PDB entry 3NEV | X-ray diffraction, 2.19 A resolution | chains C and D of the 4 polymer chains in the assembly

== Chain C (and D) ==
Protein: Uncharacterized protein yagE
Source organism: Escherichia coli
Notes: chain D of this document is another copy of the same molecule, construct and numbering; everything in this record applies to it too
Reference sequence: P75682 (YAGE_ECOLI); residues 12-309 here = UniProt positions 12-309
Sequence (298 residues; numbered 12 to 309; the number before each row is that of its first residue):
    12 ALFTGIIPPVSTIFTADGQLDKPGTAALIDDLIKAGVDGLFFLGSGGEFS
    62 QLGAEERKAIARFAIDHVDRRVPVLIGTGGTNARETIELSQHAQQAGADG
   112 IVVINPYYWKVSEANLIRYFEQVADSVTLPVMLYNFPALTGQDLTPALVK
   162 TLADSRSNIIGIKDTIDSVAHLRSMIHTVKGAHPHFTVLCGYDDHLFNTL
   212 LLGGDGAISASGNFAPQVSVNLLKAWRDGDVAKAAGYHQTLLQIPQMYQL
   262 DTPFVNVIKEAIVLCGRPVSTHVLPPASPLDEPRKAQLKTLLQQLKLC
Ligand contacts: 3-deoxy-D-lyxo-hexonic acid (RSH): P20, F52, G55, S56, G57, Y145, F147, K174, T176, G202, Y203, I219, S220, A221, F265

== Chain C / chain D interface ==
Pairs across the interface - 84 pairs, chain C then chain D:
  S56(C) with Y119(D), hydrogen bond
  F60(C) with Y119(D), hydrophobic
  S61(C) with T92(D), hydrogen bond (backbone-side chain); N93(D), hydrogen bond (backbone-backbone); Y119(D); W120(D)
  Q62(C) with T92(D); N93(D); R95(D), hydrogen bond (backbone-side chain); W120(D)
  L63(C) with N93(D); R95(D)
  G64(C) with N93(D)
  E67(C) with R95(D), salt bridge
  T92(C) with S61(D), hydrogen bond (side chain-backbone); Q62(D); P287(D)
  N93(C) with S61(D), hydrogen bond (backbone-backbone); Q62(D); L63(D); G64(D)
  A94(C) with P286(D); P287(D)
  R95(C) with Q62(D), hydrogen bond (side chain-backbone); L63(D); E67(D), salt bridge; L285(D); P286(D)
  I115(C) with Y119(D)
  P117(C) with P287(D), hydrophobic
  Y118(C) with Y118(D); Y119(D), hydrophobic; L150(D)
  Y119(C) with S56(D), hydrogen bond; F60(D), hydrophobic; S61(D); I115(D); Y118(D), hydrophobic; F147(D); L150(D), hydrophobic
  W120(C) with S61(D); Q62(D); L150(D), hydrophobic; P264(D), hydrophobic; F265(D), hydrophobic
  K121(C) with A149(D); L150(D), hydrogen bond (side chain-backbone); T263(D), hydrogen bond (backbone-side chain)
  V122(C) with T263(D); P264(D); P287(D), hydrophobic
  S123(C) with T263(D), hydrogen bond (backbone-backbone)
  N126(C) with D262(D), hydrogen bond; T263(D), hydrogen bond (side chain-backbone); P264(D); P287(D); S289(D), hydrogen bond
  R129(C) with S289(D), hydrogen bond
  F147(C) with Y119(D)
  A149(C) with K121(D)
  L150(C) with Y118(D); Y119(D), hydrophobic; W120(D), hydrophobic; K121(D), hydrogen bond (backbone-side chain)
  D262(C) with N126(D)
  T263(C) with K121(D), hydrogen bond (side chain-backbone); V122(D); S123(D), hydrogen bond (backbone-backbone); N126(D), hydrogen bond (backbone-side chain)
  P264(C) with W120(D), hydrophobic; V122(D); N126(D)
  F265(C) with W120(D), hydrophobic
  L285(C) with R95(D)
  P286(C) with A94(D); R95(D)
  P287(C) with T92(D); A94(D); P117(D), hydrophobic; V122(D), hydrophobic; N126(D)
  A288(C) with R129(D)
  S289(C) with N126(D), hydrogen bond; R129(D)
Other interface residues (no listed pair), chain C (38 interface residues in all): G29, E96, Y130, Y145, V266
Other interface residues (no listed pair), chain D (37 interface residues in all): G29, E96, Y130, Y145, V266

== In short ==
Chain C and chain D form an interface of 38 and 37 residues respectively, with 20 hydrogen bonds and 2 salt
bridges. Polar pairs include E67(C)-R95(D), S56(C)-Y119(D) and S61(C)-T92(D). Bound to chain C:
3-deoxy-D-lyxo-hexonic acid.
Chain C and chain D are both Uncharacterized protein yagE (Escherichia coli); the structure, Crystal structure
of YagE, a prophage protein from E. coli K12 in complex with KDGal, was determined by X-ray diffraction,
deposited together with 3N2X.
